8CMY - chains I and P of the 16 polymer chains in the assembly; structure by electron microscopy, 3.79 A resolution.

# Chain I
Protein: Ribulose bisphosphate carboxylase large chain
Notes: EC 4.1.1.39
Reference sequence: A5CKD0 (A5CKD0_9CYAN); numbering as in UniProt (aligned over 1-470)
Amino-acid sequence (470 residues; each row starts with the number of its first residue):
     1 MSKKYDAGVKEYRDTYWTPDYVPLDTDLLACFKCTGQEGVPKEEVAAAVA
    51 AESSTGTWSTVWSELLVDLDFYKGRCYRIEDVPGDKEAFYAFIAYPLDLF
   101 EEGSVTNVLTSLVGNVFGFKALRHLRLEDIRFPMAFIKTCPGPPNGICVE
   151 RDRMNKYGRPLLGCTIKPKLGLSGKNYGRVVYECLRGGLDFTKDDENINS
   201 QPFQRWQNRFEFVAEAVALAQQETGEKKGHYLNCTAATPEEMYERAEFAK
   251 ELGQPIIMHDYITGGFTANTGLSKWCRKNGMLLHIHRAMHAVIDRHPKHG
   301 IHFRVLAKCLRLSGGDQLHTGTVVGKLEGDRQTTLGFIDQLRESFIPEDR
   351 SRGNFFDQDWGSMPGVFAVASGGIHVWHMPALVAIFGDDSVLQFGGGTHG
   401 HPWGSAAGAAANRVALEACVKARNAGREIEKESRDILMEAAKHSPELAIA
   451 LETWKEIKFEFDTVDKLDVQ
Unresolved in the structure: 1-10, 329, 457-470
Metal / ion sites: Mg2+ near Glu196 (its only coordinating residue here)
Residues lining bound ligands: 2-carboxyarabinitol-1,5-diphosphate (CAP): Ser59, Thr60, Val61

# Chain P
Protein: Ribulose bisphosphate carboxylase small chain
Notes: EC 4.1.1.39
Reference sequence: A0A182AM64 (A0A182AM64_9CYAN); residue numbers follow UniProt; this construct covers 1-113
Amino-acid sequence (113 residues; row label = number of the first residue in the row):
     1 MPFKSTVGDYQTVATLETFGFLPPMTQDEIYDQIAYIIAQGWSPLIEHVH
    51 PSRSMATYWSYWKLPFFGEKDLGVIVSELEACHRAYPDHHVRLVGYDAYT
   101 QSQGACFVVFEGR
Unresolved in the structure: 1-5

# How chain I and chain P interact
Pairs across the interface - 21 pairs, chain I then chain P:
  Gly171(I) - Gln101(P)  hydrogen bond (backbone-side chain)
  Leu172(I) - Gln101(P)
  Ser173(I) - Gln101(P)  hydrogen bond
  Lys175(I) - Tyr58(P)  hydrogen bond (backbone-side chain)
  Asn176(I) - Tyr96(P)
  Asn176(I) - Gln101(P)  hydrogen bond
  Gly178(I) - Tyr58(P)
  Arg179(I) - Tyr58(P)
  Arg179(I) - Trp59(P)  hydrogen bond (side chain-backbone)
  Arg179(I) - Ser60(P)
  Arg179(I) - Tyr61(P)
  Glu183(I) - Tyr61(P)
  Phe212(I) - Tyr58(P)
  Glu215(I) - Thr57(P)  hydrogen bond
  Leu219(I) - Arg53(P)
  Leu219(I) - Tyr58(P)
  Gln222(I) - Arg53(P)
  Glu223(I) - Arg53(P)  salt bridge
  Pro402(I) - Leu64(P)
  Trp403(I) - Leu64(P)
  Gly404(I) - Leu64(P)
Other interface residues (no listed pair), chain I (19 interface residues in all): Gly174, Tyr182, Ala216
Other interface residues (no listed pair), chain P (12 interface residues in all): Glu47, Ala56, Gln103

# In short
Chain I and chain P form an interface of 19 and 12 residues respectively, with 6 hydrogen bonds and 1 salt
bridge. Among the polar pairs are Glu223(I)-Arg53(P), Gly171(I)-Gln101(P) and Ser173(I)-Gln101(P). Ligands of
chain I: 2-carboxyarabinitol-1,5-diphosphate.
Chain I is Ribulose bisphosphate carboxylase large chain and chain P is Ribulose bisphosphate carboxylase
small chain; the structure, Structure of the Cyanobium sp. PCC 7001, was determined by electron microscopy,
deposited together with 7YYO.
